5EGE - chain A; structure by X-ray diffraction, 2.00 A resolution.

== Chain A ==
Molecule: Ectonucleotide pyrophosphatase/phosphodiesterase family member 6
From: Mus musculus
Notes: EC 3.1.4.-, 3.1.4.38
UniProt: Q8BGN3 (ENPP6_MOUSE); numbering as in UniProt (aligned over 1-421)
Sequence (429 residues; row label = number of the first residue in the row):
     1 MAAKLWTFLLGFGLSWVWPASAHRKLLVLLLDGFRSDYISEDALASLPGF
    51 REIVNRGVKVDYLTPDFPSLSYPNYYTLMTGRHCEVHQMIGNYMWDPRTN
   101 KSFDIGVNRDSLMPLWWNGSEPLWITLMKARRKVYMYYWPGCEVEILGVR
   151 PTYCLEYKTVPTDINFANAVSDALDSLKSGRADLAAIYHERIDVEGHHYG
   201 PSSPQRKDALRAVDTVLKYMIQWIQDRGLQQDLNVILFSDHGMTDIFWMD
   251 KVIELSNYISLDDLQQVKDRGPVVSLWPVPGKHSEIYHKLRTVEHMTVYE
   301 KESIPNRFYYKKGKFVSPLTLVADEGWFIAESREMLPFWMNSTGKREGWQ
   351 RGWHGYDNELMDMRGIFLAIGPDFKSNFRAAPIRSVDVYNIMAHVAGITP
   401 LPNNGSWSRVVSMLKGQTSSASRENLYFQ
Disordered / not traced: 1-23, 416-429
Disulfides: Cys142-Cys154
Glycans and other covalent adducts: N-acetylglucosamine (NAG) linked to Asn100, Asn118, Asn404; glycan linked to Asn341
Construct notes: engineered mutation Ala393 (Cys in Q8BGN3), Ser412 (Cys in Q8BGN3); expression tag (422-429)
Metal / ion sites: Zn2+ site 1: Asp32, Ser71, Asp240, His241; Zn2+ site 2: Asp193, His197, His354
From the paper describing this entry:
  - post-translational modification sites: Asn100, Asn118, Asn341, Asn404
  - Zn2+ coordination: Asp32, Ser71, Asp193, His197, His241, His354
  - mutagenesis - C393A/C412S: unchanged catalytic activity on alpha-GPC
  - mutagenesis - Y157A: abolished expression
  - mutagenesis - Y72A, Y75A, Y188A, E190A: decreased catalytic activity on alpha-GPC
  - mutagenesis - C154A: decreased catalytic activity
  - mutagenesis - S71A, S71T: abolished catalytic activity on alpha-GPC
  - specificity-determining residues: Tyr72, Tyr75, Cys142, Cys154 (by similarity / conservation)

== Summary ==
N-acetylglucosamine is covalently linked to Asn100, Asn118 and Asn404. Asp32, Ser71, Asp240 and His241
coordinate Zn2+ site 1. Asp193, His197 and His354 coordinate Zn2+ site 2. The paper reports that Y72A, Y75A
and Y188A, among others, reduce catalytic activity on alpha-GPC; Zn2+ coordination by Asp32, Ser71 and Asp193
among others; 9 substitutions were tested in all.
Chain A is Ectonucleotide pyrophosphatase/phosphodiesterase family member 6 (Mus musculus); the structure,
Structure of ENPP6, a choline-specific glycerophosphodiester-phosphodiesterase, was determined by X-ray
diffraction together with 5EGH from the same study.
